PDB entry 8TNG | electron microscopy, 3.58 A resolution | chains B and F of the 9 polymer chains in the assembly

[Chain B (and F)]
Name: Envelope glycoproteiHIV-1 BG505 DS-SOSIP gp41n gp41
Organism: Human immunodeficiency virus 1
Notes: chain F of this document is another copy of the same molecule, construct and numbering; everything in this record applies to it too
UniProt: Q2N0S6 (Q2N0S6_9HIV1); residues 512-664 here correspond to UniProt positions 509-661 (UniProt number = residue number - 3)
Amino-acid sequence (153 residues; numbered 512 to 664; the number before each row is that of its first residue):
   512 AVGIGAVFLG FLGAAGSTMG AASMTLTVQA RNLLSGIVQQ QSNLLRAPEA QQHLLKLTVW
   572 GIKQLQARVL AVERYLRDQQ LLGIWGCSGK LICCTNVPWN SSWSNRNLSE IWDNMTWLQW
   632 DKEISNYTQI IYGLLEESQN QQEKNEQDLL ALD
Not modelled in the structure: 512-517, 548-567 (chain F: 512-518, 548-567)
Differences from the reference sequence: conflict Pro559 (Ile556 in Q2N0S6), Cys605 (Thr602 in Q2N0S6)
Cystine bridges: Cys598-Cys604
Glycans and other covalent adducts: N-acetylglucosamine (NAG) linked to Asn637
Ligand contacts: N-acetylglucosamine (NAG; 2-acetamido-2-deoxy-beta-D-glucopyranose): Phe519, Gly527, Ser528

[Chain B / chain F interface]
Pairs across the interface (22; chain B residue first):
  Leu576(B) with Leu576(F), hydrophobic
  Gln577(B) with Leu576(F); Arg579(F), hydrogen bond
  Glu584(B) with Gly547(F); Arg579(F); Val583(F)
  Leu587(B) with Leu545(F), hydrophobic; Leu587(F), hydrophobic
  Arg588(B) with Leu545(F), hydrogen bond (side chain-backbone); Gly547(F)
  Gln591(B) with Ala541(F), hydrogen bond (side chain-backbone); Arg542(F), hydrogen bond (side chain-backbone); Leu545(F); Tyr586(F)
  Glu647(B) with Arg542(F), salt bridge
  Gln650(B) with Leu602(F)
  Asn651(B) with Met535(F); Thr538(F)
  Glu654(B) with Leu602(F); Ile603(F)
  Gln658(B) with Ile603(F); Cys605(F)
Interface residues without a listed pair, chain B (13 interface residues in all): Val580, Lys655
Interface residues without a listed pair, chain F (18 interface residues in all): Ser546, Val580, Gly600, Lys601

[Overview]
13 residues of chain B and 18 residues of chain F are in contact; the contacts include 4 hydrogen bonds and 1
salt bridge. Among the polar pairs are Glu647(B)-Arg542(F), Gln577(B)-Arg579(F) and Arg588(B)-Leu545(F). Chain
B binds N-acetylglucosamine. Covalently linked N-acetylglucosamine: at Asn637(B).
Chain B and chain F are both Envelope glycoproteiHIV-1 BG505 DS-SOSIP gp41n gp41 (Human immunodeficiency virus
1); the structure, Cryo-EM structure of HIV-1 Env BG505 DS-SOSIP in complex with broadly neutralizing llama
nanobody R27 targeting ..., was determined by electron microscopy together with 8TNH and 8TNI from the same
study.
